PDB entry 4TF4 | X-ray diffraction, 2.00 A resolution | chain A

[Chain A]
Name: T. fusca endo/exo-cellulase E4 catalytic domain and cellulose-binding domain
From: Thermobifida fusca
Notes: EC 3.2.1.4; fragment: catalytic domain and cellulose-binding domain
UniProt: P26221 (GUN4_THEFU); residues 1-605 here correspond to UniProt positions 47-651 (UniProt number = residue number + 46)
Chain sequence (605 residues; numbered 1 to 605; the number before each row is that of its first residue):
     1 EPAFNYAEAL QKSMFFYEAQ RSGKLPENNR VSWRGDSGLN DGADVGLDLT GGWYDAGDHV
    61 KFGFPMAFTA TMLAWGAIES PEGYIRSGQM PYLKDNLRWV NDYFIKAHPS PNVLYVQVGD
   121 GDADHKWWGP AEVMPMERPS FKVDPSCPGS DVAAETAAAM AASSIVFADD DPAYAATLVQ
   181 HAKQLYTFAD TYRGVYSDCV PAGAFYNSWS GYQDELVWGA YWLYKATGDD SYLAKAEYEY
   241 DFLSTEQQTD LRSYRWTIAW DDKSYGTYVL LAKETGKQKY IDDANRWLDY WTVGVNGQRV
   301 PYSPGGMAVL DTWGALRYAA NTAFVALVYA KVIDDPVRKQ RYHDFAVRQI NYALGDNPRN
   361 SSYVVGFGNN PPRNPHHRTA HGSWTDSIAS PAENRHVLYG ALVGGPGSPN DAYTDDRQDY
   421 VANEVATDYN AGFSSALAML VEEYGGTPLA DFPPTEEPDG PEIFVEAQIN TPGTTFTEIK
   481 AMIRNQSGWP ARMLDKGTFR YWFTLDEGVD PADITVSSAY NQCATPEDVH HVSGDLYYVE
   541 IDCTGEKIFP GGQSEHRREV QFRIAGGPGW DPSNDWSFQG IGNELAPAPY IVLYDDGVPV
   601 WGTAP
Disulfides: Cys147-Cys199, Cys523-Cys543
Ion coordination: Ca2+ site 1: Ser210, Gly211, Asp214, Glu215, Asp261; Ca2+ site 2: Thr504, Asp506, Asp571, Asn574, Asp575
Curated features (UniProtKB/Swiss-Prot):
  - active site: Asp58 (Nucleophile), His376, His381, Asp415, Glu424

[Summary]
Ser210, Gly211, Asp214, Glu215 and Asp261 coordinate Ca2+ site 1. Thr504, Asp506, Asp571, Asn574 and Asp575
form the Ca2+ site 2. UniProt lists 5 active-site residues.
Chain A is T. fusca endo/exo-cellulase E4 catalytic domain and cellulose-binding domain (Thermobifida fusca);
the structure, Endo/exocellulase:cellopentaose from thermomonospora, was determined by X-ray diffraction,
deposited together with 1TF4 and 3TF4.
